PDB entry 8C4Z | X-ray diffraction, 1.47 A resolution | chains A and B

[Chain A]
Name: Extracellular serine proteinase
Source organism: Thermus sp. Rt41A
Notes: EC 3.4.21.-
Reference sequence: P80146 (SEPR_THESR); residues 2-113 here correspond to UniProt positions 21-132 (UniProt number = residue number + 19)
Sequence (112 residues; each row starts with the number of its first residue):
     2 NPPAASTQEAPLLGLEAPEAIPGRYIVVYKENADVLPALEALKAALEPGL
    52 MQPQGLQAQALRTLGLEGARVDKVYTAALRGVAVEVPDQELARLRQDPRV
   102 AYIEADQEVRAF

[Chain B]
Name: Extracellular serine proteinase
Source organism: Thermus sp. Rt41A
Notes: EC 3.4.21.-
Reference sequence: P80146 (SEPR_THESR); residues 1-278 here correspond to UniProt positions 133-410 (UniProt number = residue number + 132)
Sequence (282 residues; row label = number of the first residue in the row; numbers below 1 keep their minus sign (Pro-3 is residue -3)):
    -3 PAMAAVQSPATWGLDRIDQRTLPLDGRYTYTATGAGVHAYVVDTGILLSH
    47 QEFTGRIGKGYDAITPGGSAQDCNGHGTHVAGTIGGTTYGVAKGVTLHPV
    97 RVLDCNGSGSNSSVIAGLDWVTQNHVKPAVINMSLGGGASTALDTAVMNA
   147 INAGVTVVVAAGNDNRDACFYSPARVTAAITVGATTSTDYRASFSNYGRC
   197 LDLFAPGQSITSAWYTSSTATNTISGTAMATPHVTGAAALYLQWYPTATP
   247 SQVASALLYYATPNVVKNAGRYSPNLLLYTPF
Differences from the reference sequence: expression tag (-3 to 0); engineered mutation Ala224 (Ser356 in P80146)
Cystine bridges: Cys69-Cys101, Cys165-Cys196
Ion coordination: Ca2+: Asp11, Asp14, Gln15, Asp21, Arg23; Mg2+: Thr173, Ala175, Asp198
Curated features (UniProtKB/Swiss-Prot):
  - active site (Charge relay system): Asp39, His72
Reported in the primary citation:
  - catalytic residues: Asp39, His72
  - mutagenesis - N102F/S104L/S106T/N107I/D160E/Y167R: increased catalytic activity on PLA

[Interface between chain A and chain B]
Pairs across the interface (65):
  Ile22(A) with Ser106(B)
  Arg25(A) with Ser108(B), hydrogen bond
  Ile27(A) with Asn107(B); Ser108(B); Ile111(B), hydrophobic
  Lys44(A) with Asp115(B), salt bridge
  Pro49(A) with Gly63(B)
  Lys74(A) with Tyr57(B); Ala59(B), hydrogen bond (side chain-backbone); Ala112(B)
  Val75(A) with Asp115(B)
  Tyr76(A) with Ser108(B), hydrogen bond (side chain-backbone); Ile111(B), hydrophobic; Ala112(B); Asp115(B)
  Thr77(A) with Asp115(B), hydrogen bond (backbone-side chain)
  Ala78(A) with Asp115(B), hydrogen bond (backbone-side chain); Thr118(B); Gln119(B)
  Ala79(A) with Leu114(B); Asp115(B), hydrogen bond (backbone-side chain); Thr118(B); Thr141(B); Ala142(B); Asn145(B), hydrogen bond (backbone-side chain)
  Leu80(A) with Ile111(B), hydrophobic; Thr141(B)
  Arg81(A) with Asn145(B)
  Ala84(A) with Ser108(B)
  Tyr103(A) with Thr137(B); Ala138(B), hydrogen bond (side chain-backbone)
  Glu105(A) with Ser136(B), hydrogen bond; Thr137(B), hydrogen bond (side chain-backbone); Ala138(B), hydrogen bond (side chain-backbone)
  Asp107(A) with Ser106(B); Asn107(B), hydrogen bond (side chain-backbone); Ser108(B), hydrogen bond
  Gln108(A) with Ser106(B); Asn107(B), hydrogen bond (backbone-backbone)
  Glu109(A) with Ser104(B), hydrogen bond; Gly105(B)
  Val110(A) with Ser104(B); Gly105(B), hydrogen bond (backbone-backbone); Ser106(B); Asn107(B); Leu131(B), hydrophobic; Gly132(B)
  Arg111(A) with Gly103(B); Leu131(B); Gly132(B), hydrogen bond (backbone-backbone)
  Ala112(A) with His72(B); Leu99(B); Gly103(B), hydrogen bond (backbone-backbone); Ser130(B)
  Phe113(A) with His72(B), hydrogen bond (backbone-side chain); Ser130(B), hydrogen bond (backbone-backbone); Leu131(B); Gly132(B); Gly133(B); Ala156(B), hydrophobic; Gly158(B); Asn159(B), hydrogen bond (backbone-side chain); Gly222(B); Thr223(B); Ala224(B), hydrogen bond (backbone-backbone)
Interface residues without a listed pair, chain A (24 interface residues in all): Val29
Interface residues without a listed pair, chain B (35 interface residues in all): Ser109, Val110

[Overview]
24 residues of chain A face 35 of chain B across their interface; the contacts include 22 hydrogen bonds and 1
salt bridge. Polar contacts include Lys44(A)-Asp115(B), Arg25(A)-Ser108(B) and Lys74(A)-Ala59(B). From the
paper: catalytic residues Asp39(B) and His72(B); N102F/S104L/S106T/N107I/D160E/Y167R of chain B increase
catalytic activity on PLA.
Here chain A is Extracellular serine proteinase and chain B is Extracellular serine proteinase, both from
Thermus sp. Rt41A. Entry 8C4Z (ProteinT protease, inactive mutant S224A) was determined by X-ray diffraction
(same publication as 8C4X).
